9I4X - chains B and c of the 24 polymer chains in the assembly; structure by electron microscopy, 2.79 A resolution.

Chain B:
Protein: Cytochrome c1, heme protein
Source organism: Toxoplasma gondii GT1
Reference sequence: S7W9J5 (S7W9J5_TOXGG); numbering as in UniProt (aligned over 1-398)
Amino-acid sequence (398 residues; each row starts with the number of its first residue):
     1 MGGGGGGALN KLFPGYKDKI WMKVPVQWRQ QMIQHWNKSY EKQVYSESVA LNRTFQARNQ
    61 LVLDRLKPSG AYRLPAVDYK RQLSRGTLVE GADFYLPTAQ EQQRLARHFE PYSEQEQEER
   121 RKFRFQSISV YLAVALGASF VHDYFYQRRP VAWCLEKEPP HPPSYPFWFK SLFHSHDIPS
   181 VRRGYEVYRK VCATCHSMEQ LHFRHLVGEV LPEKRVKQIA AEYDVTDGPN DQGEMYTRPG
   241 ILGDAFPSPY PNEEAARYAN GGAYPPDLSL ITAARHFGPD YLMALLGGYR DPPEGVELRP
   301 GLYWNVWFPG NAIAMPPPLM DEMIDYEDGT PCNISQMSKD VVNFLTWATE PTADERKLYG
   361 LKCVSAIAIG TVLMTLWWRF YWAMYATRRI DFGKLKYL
Disordered / not traced: 1-155
Covalent attachments: heme c (HEC) linked to Cys192, Cys195
Metal / ion sites: heme c Fe near His196 (its only coordinating residue here)
Ligand contacts: heme c (HEC): Val191, Thr194, His196, Asn260, Ala263, Tyr264, Pro265, Pro266, Leu268, Ile271, Arg275, Tyr281, Leu282, Leu285, Leu286, Phe308, Pro309, Ile313, Ala314, Met315, Pro316, Leu319, Leu345

Chain c:
Protein: Putative ubiquinol cytochrome c oxidoreductase
Source organism: Toxoplasma gondii GT1
Notes: EC 1.10.2.2
Reference sequence: S7UK06 (S7UK06_TOXGG); residue numbers follow UniProt; this construct covers 1-487
Amino-acid sequence (487 residues; row label = number of the first residue in the row):
     1 MRHLARCASR RAVKWTERDS PVANFLRSSS CCPFQLLQAS RAKIQRLRTS ERFRLRSAQK
    61 LAPTRFPPFT HGPLFFSLPS RLTVPSSLRS LSAFSAPLSL PFRGTMAFLS SPLFAAKASL
   121 AARVHALGCS TTSLTSPLAA RALAASSLSL FSVSPRRHFS VHSHNIRPDK HELPASEVPL
   181 YYNRFDQADH PSLWQLEEEQ QRKHLDQEVT DVSQLVEPVS SPHQTEGWFK RLRYWHYKET
   241 AEPTFPRTPD LSKGELAAGA TVTRTSVWHD PNEPAIVSVS RFAPDNFRAV GFAENVPNPE
   301 STNSDSHPDF REYRLGPGSV DRRPFVYFMS ASYFFITASM MRSFLCKWVH YWWVSRDMLA
   361 AGTTEVDLRP IQEGMTAVFK WRGKPVFVRH RTAEDIAKAQ ADDALIGTMK DPQLDSERCP
   421 RPQWLINIGV CTHLGCIPTD GGNYGGWFCP CHGSHYDTSG RIRLGPAPSN LELPPTVFLD
   481 DHTVKLG
Disordered / not traced: 1-159
Disulfide bonds: Cys436-Cys451
Metal / ion sites: 2Fe-2S cluster Fe: Cys431, His433, Cys449, His452
Ligand contacts:
  - 2Fe-2S cluster (FES): Cys431, His433, Leu434, Gly435, Cys436, Cys449, Cys451, His452, Gly453, Ser454, Pro466
  - 1,2-diacyl-sn-glycero-3-phosphocholine (PC1), molecule 1: Tyr327, Ser330, Tyr333, Phe334, Thr337, Ala338, Met341
  - 1,2-diacyl-sn-glycero-3-phosphocholine (PC1), molecule 2: Cys346, Trp348, Val349, His350, Trp353

Chain B / chain c interface:
Residue-residue contacts - 34 pairs, chain B then chain c:
  Arg204(B) with Arg356(c), hydrogen bond (side chain-backbone); Asp357(c); Leu359(c)
  Tyr359(B) with Ser343(c), hydrogen bond; Lys347(c)
  Ala366(B) with Ile336(c)
  Ile367(B) with Met340(c), hydrophobic
  Leu373(B) with Met329(c); Tyr333(c); Ile336(c), hydrophobic
  Met374(B) with Tyr333(c), hydrophobic
  Leu376(B) with Met329(c), hydrophobic
  Trp377(B) with Met329(c); Ser330(c); Phe334(c), hydrophobic
  Phe380(B) with Val326(c), hydrophobic
  Thr387(B) with Phe310(c), hydrogen bond (backbone-backbone); Tyr313(c)
  Arg388(B) with Asn303(c), hydrogen bond (backbone-side chain)
  Arg389(B) with Ser301(c); Asn303(c); Asp309(c), salt bridge; Phe310(c); Arg311(c)
  Ile390(B) with Ser301(c), hydrogen bond (backbone-side chain); Thr302(c), hydrogen bond (backbone-backbone); Asn303(c), hydrogen bond (backbone-side chain)
  Asp391(B) with Glu300(c); Ser301(c), hydrogen bond
  Phe392(B) with Glu300(c), hydrogen bond (backbone-backbone); Ser301(c); Thr302(c)
  Lys396(B) with Glu300(c), salt bridge
  Tyr397(B) with Arg311(c)
Also at the interface, not in a pair above, chain B (20 interface residues in all): Thr352, Ile369, Gly370
Also at the interface, not in a pair above, chain c (23 interface residues in all): Pro299, Asp305, Ser332

Summary:
20 residues of chain B and 23 residues of chain c are in contact; the contacts include 9 hydrogen bonds and 2
salt bridges. Polar pairs include Arg389(B)-Asp309(c), Lys396(B)-Glu300(c) and Arg204(B)-Arg356(c). Bound to
chain c: 1,2-diacyl-sn-glycero-3-phosphocholine and 2Fe-2S cluster. Covalently linked heme c: at Cys195(B).
Here chain B is Cytochrome c1, heme protein and chain c is Putative ubiquinol cytochrome c oxidoreductase,
both from Toxoplasma gondii GT1. Entry 9I4X (Toxoplasma gondii cytochrome bc1 complex from the respiratory
supercomplex III2-IV inhibited by atovaquone and ELQ-300) was determined by electron microscopy together with
9G9T from the same study.
